4BJC - chain A; structure by X-ray diffraction, 2.20 A resolution.

# Chain A
Molecule: Tankyrase-2
From: Homo sapiens
Notes: EC 2.4.2.30; fragment: c-terminal fragment, residues 946-1162
UniProt: Q9H2K2 (TNKS2_HUMAN); numbering as in UniProt (aligned over 946-1162)
Amino-acid sequence (240 residues; row label = number of the first residue in the row):
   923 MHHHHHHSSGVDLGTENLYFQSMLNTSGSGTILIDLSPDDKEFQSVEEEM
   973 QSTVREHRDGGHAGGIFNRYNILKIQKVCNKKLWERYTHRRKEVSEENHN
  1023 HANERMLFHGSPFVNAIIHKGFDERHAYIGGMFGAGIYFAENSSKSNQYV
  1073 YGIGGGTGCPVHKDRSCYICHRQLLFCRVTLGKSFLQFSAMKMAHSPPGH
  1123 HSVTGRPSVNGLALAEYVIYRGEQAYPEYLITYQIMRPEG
Unresolved in the structure: 923-951, 1049-1056, 1112-1116, 1162
Differences from the reference sequence: expression tag (923-945)
Bound ions: Zn2+: Cys-1081, His-1084, Cys-1089, Cys-1092
Small-molecule neighbours: Rucaparib (RPB): Phe-1030, His-1031, Gly-1032, Ala-1057, Tyr-1060, Phe-1061, Ala-1062, Lys-1067, Ser-1068, Tyr-1071, Ile-1075, Glu-1138
What the authors report for this chain:
  - binding site for Rucaparib: Gly-1032, Ala-1062, Ser-1068, Tyr-1071, Glu-1138
  - catalytic residues: Glu-1138 (citing earlier work)
  - conformationally variable residues (side-chain flip): Tyr-1060, Tyr-1071, Ile-1075
  - specificity-determining residues: Tyr-1050, Ile-1075 (by similarity / conservation)

# Summary
Chain A binds Rucaparib. The Zn2+ site is built by Cys-1081, His-1084, Cys-1089 and Cys-1092. The paper
reports the catalytic residue Glu-1138; a binding site for Rucaparib at Gly-1032, Ala-1062 and Ser-1068 among
others.
Chain A is Tankyrase-2 (Homo sapiens); the structure, Crystal structure of human tankyrase 2 in complex with
Rucaparib, was determined by X-ray diffraction together with 4BJ9, 4BJB, 4AVU and 4AVW from the same study.
